PDB entry 5TQP | X-ray diffraction, 1.70 A resolution | chain A

[Chain A]
Molecule: Seed linoleate 13S-lipoxygenase-1
From: Glycine max
Notes: EC 1.13.11.12
UniProtKB: P08170 (LOX1_SOYBN); residue numbers follow UniProt; this construct covers 1-839
Chain sequence (839 residues; numbered 1 to 839; the number before each row is that of its first residue):
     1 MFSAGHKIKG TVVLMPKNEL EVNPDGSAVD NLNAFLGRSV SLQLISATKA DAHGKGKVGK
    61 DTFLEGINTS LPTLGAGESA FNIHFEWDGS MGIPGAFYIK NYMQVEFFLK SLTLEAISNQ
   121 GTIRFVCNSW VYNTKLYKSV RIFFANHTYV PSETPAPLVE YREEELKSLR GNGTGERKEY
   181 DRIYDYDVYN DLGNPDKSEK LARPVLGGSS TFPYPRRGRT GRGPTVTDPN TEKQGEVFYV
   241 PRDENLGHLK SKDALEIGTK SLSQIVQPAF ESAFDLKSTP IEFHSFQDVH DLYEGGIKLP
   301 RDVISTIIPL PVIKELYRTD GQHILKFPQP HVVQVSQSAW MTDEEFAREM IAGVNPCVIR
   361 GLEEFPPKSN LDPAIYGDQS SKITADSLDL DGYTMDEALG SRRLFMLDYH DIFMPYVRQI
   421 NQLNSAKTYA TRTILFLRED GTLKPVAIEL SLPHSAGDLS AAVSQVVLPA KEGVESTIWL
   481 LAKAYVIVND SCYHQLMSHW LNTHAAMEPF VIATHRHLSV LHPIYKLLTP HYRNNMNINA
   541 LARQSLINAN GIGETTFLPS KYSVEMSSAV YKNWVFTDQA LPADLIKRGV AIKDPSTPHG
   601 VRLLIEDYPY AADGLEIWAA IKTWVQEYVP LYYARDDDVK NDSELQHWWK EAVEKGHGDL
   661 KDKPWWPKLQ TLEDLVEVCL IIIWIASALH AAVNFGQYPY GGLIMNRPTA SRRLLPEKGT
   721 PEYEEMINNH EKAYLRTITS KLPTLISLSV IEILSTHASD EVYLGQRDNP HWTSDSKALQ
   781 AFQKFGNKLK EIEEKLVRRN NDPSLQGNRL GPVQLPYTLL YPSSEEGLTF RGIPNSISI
Unresolved in the structure: 1-5, 23-27, 455-461
Differences from the reference sequence: engineered mutation G553 (Ile in P08170)
UniProt features mapped onto this chain:
  - binding site (Fe cation): H499, H504, H690, N694, I839
  - mutagenesis: H494 (H494Q: 37% of wild-type activity; H494S: 8% of wild-type activity), Q495 (Q495A: Reduces catalytic activity; Q495E: No effect on catalytic activity), H499 (H499Q: Inactive), H504 (H504Q/S: Inactive), H517 (H517Q: 33% of wild-type activity), H522 (H522Q: 1% of wild-type activity), H531 (H531Q: 20% of wild-type activity), A542 (A542G: Changes reaction profile to produce almost equal amounts of 13S- and 9R-hydroperoxyoctadecadienoate; A542S: Little effect on reaction profile; A542T/V: Complete loss of activity), L546 (L546A: Reduces catalytic efficiency more than 14000-fold; when associated with A-754), H690 (H690Q: Inactive), N694 (N694G: Reduces catalytic efficiency 5-fold), Q697 (Q697N/E: Reduces catalytic activity), 1 further mutagenesis entry in UniProt
Metal / ion sites: Fe ion: H499, H504, H690, I839
What the authors report for this chain:
  - mutagenesis - S749A, S749G: decreased catalytic activity
  - mutagenesis - Y317A, Y317G: abolished expression
  - mutagenesis - Y317S: unchanged catalytic activity

[Overview]
The Fe ion site is built by H499, H504, H690 and I839. Curated annotation (UniProt) lists 5 Fe cation-binding
residues and 13 mutagenesis sites. From the paper: S749A and S749G reduce catalytic activity; Y317A and Y317G
abolish expression.
Chain A is Seed linoleate 13S-lipoxygenase-1 (Glycine max); the structure, Lipoxygenase-1 (soybean) I553G
mutant at 300K, was determined by X-ray diffraction (same publication as 5T5V).
